PDB entry 5W2O | X-ray diffraction, 1.80 A resolution | chain A

[Chain A]
Molecule: 3-oxoacyl-[acyl-carrier-protein] synthase 1
Organism: Mycobacterium tuberculosis (strain ATCC 35801 / TMC 107 / Erdman)
Notes: EC 2.3.1.41
UniProt: H8ESN0 (FAB1_MYCTE); residue numbers follow UniProt; this construct covers 1-416
Chain sequence (439 residues; numbered -22 to 416; the number before each row is that of its first residue; numbers below 1 keep their minus sign (Met-22 is residue -22)):
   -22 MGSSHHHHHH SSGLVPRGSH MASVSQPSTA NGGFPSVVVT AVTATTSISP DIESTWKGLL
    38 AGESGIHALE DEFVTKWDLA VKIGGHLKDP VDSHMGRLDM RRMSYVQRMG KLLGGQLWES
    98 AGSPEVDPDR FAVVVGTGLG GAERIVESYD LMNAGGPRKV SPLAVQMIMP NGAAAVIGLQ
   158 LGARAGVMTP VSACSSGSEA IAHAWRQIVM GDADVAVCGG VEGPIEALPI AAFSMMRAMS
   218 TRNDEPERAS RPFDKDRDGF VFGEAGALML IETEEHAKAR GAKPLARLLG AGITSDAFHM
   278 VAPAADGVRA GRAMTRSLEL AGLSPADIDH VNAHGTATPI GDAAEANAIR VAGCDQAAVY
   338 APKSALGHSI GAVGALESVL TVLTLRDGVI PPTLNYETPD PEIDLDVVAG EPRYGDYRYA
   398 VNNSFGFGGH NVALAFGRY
Not modelled in the structure: -22 to 2
Sequence notes: initiating methionine (-22); expression tag (-21 to 0); engineered mutation Val1 (Met in H8ESN0)
Swiss-Prot annotation at these positions:
  - active site (For beta-ketoacyl synthase activity): Cys171, His311, His345
  - binding site (substrate): His311, His345
Metal / ion sites: Na+: Asn309, Ala310, Glu354, Asn399, Asn400
Residues lining bound ligands: 3,3',3''-phosphanetriyltripropanoic acid (TCE): Gly92, Trp95, Pro101, Glu102, Val103, Leu156, Gln157, Leu158, Gly159, Arg161
Reported in the primary citation:
  - catalytic residues: Cys171, His311 (citing earlier work)

[In short]
Bound to chain A: 3,3',3''-phosphanetriyltripropanoic acid. Asn309, Ala310, Glu354, Asn399 and Asn400 form the
Na+ site. Curated annotation (UniProt) lists 3 active-site residues and substrate-binding residues His311 and
His345. The paper reports catalytic residues Cys171 and His311.
Chain A is 3-oxoacyl-[acyl-carrier-protein] synthase 1 (Mycobacterium tuberculosis (strain ATCC 35801 / TMC
107 / Erdman)); the structure, Crystal structure of Mycobacterium tuberculosis KasA, was determined by X-ray
diffraction together with 5W2P, 5W2Q and 5W2S from the same study.
